PDB entry 5R0I | X-ray diffraction, 1.86 A resolution | chains A and B

[Chain A]
Protein: Pre-mRNA-splicing factor 8
Organism: Saccharomyces cerevisiae (strain ATCC 204508 / S288c)
Notes: fragment: yPrp8 RNaseH
Reference sequence: P33334 (PRP8_YEAST); residue numbers follow UniProt; this construct covers 1836-2090
Sequence (258 residues; numbered 1833 to 2090; the number before each row is that of its first residue):
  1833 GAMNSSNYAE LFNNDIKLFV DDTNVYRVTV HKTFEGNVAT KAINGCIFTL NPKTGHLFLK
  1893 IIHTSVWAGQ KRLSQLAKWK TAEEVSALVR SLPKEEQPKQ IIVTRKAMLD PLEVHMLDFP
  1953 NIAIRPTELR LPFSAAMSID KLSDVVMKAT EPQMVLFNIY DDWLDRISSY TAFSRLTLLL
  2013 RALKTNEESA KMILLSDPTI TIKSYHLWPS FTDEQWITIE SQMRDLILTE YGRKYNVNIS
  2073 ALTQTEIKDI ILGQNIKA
Not modelled in the structure: 2070-2090
Sequence notes: expression tag (1833-1835)
Swiss-Prot annotation at these positions:
  - mutagenesis: Asp1853 (D1853A: Alters protein folding. Severely impaired growth. Strongly reduced growth at 35 degrees Celsius; when associated with A-1854; D1853N: Reduced growth at 30 degrees Celsius ...), Asp1854 (D1854A: Reduced growth at 30 degrees Celsius. Strongly reduced growth at 16 degrees Celsius. Strongly reduced growth at 35 degrees Celsius; when associated with A-1853 ...), Thr1855 (T1855A: Reduced growth at 30 degrees Celsius. Strongly reduced growth at 16 degrees Celsius), Thr1936 (T1936A: Reduced growth at 30 degrees Celsius. Strongly reduced growth at 16 degrees Celsius), Arg1937 (R1937K: Severely impaired growth. Reduced growth at 30 degrees Celsius. Strongly reduced growth at 16 degrees Celsius)
Residues lining bound ligands: 6-azanyl-3-methyl-1,3-benzoxazol-2-one (SYV): His1888, Leu1889, Phe1890, Leu1988, Phe1989, Asn1990

[Chain B]
Protein: A1 cistron-splicing factor AAR2
Organism: Saccharomyces cerevisiae (strain ATCC 204508 / S288c)
Notes: fragment: GAMA - Aar2(1-152) - SSSSS - Aar2(171-317); engineered mutation(s): L153_D170delinsSSSSS
Reference sequence: P32357 (AAR2_YEAST); aligned to UniProt positions 1-317 over residues 1-317
Sequence (308 residues; each row starts with the number of its first residue; note: 13 numbers in that range are skipped by the numbering (no residue carries them; nothing is unmodelled there); numbers below 1 keep their minus sign (Gly-3 is residue -3)):
    -3 GAMAMNTVPF TSAPIEVTIG IDQYSFNVKE NQPFHGIKDI PIGHVHVIHF QHADNSSMRY
    57 GYWFDCRMGN FYIQYDPKDG LYKMMEERDG AKFENIVHNF KERQMMVSYP KIDEDDTWYN
   117 LTEFVQMDKI RKIVRKDENQ FSYVDSSMTT VQENEL
   166 SSSSSDPAHS LNYTVINFKS REAIRPGHEM EDFLDKSYYL NTVMLQGIFK NSSNYFGELQ
   226 FAFLNAMFFG NYGSSLQWHA MIELICSSAT VPKHMLDKLD EILYYQIKTL PEQYSDILLN
   286 ERVWNICLYS SFQKNSLHNT EKIMENKYPE LL
Not modelled in the structure: -3 to 0, 166-169
Sequence notes: expression tag (-3 to 0); conflict Ser166 (Leu153 in P32357), Ser167 (Lys154 in P32357), Ser170 (Leu157 in P32357)
Swiss-Prot annotation at these positions:
  - region: Leu261 to Ile282 (Leucine-zipper)
  - modified residue: Ser253 (Phosphoserine), Thr274 (Phosphothreonine)

[Interface between chain A and chain B]
Contacting residue pairs (15; chain A residue first):
  Gln1907(A) - Met195(B)
  Gln1907(A) - Leu199(B)
  Leu1908(A) - Met195(B)  hydrophobic
  Trp1911(A) - Met195(B)  hydrophobic
  Trp1911(A) - Phe198(B)  hydrophobic
  Asp1942(A) - Lys184(B)  salt bridge
  Glu1945(A) - Lys184(B)  salt bridge
  Val1946(A) - Ile189(B)  hydrophobic
  Val1946(A) - Glu194(B)
  Val1946(A) - Phe198(B)  hydrophobic
  His1947(A) - Glu194(B)
  Leu1949(A) - Lys184(B)
  Leu1949(A) - Ser185(B)
  Leu1949(A) - Arg186(B)
  Asp1950(A) - Arg186(B)  salt bridge

[In short]
Chain A and chain B form an interface of 9 and 8 residues respectively; the contacts include 3 salt bridges.
Polar pairs include Asp1942(A)-Lys184(B), Glu1945(A)-Lys184(B) and Asp1950(A)-Arg186(B). Ligands of chain A:
6-azanyl-3-methyl-1,3-benzoxazol-2-one. Curated annotation (UniProt) lists 5 mutagenesis sites on chain A.
Chain A is Pre-mRNA-splicing factor 8 and chain B is A1 cistron-splicing factor AAR2, both from Saccharomyces
cerevisiae (strain ATCC 204508 / S288c); the structure, PanDDA analysis group deposition -- Aar2/RNaseH in
complex with fragment F2X-Entry E12, DMSO-free, was determined by X-ray diffraction (same publication as 5QY1,
5QY2, 5QY3, 5QY4, 5QY5, 5QY6 and 128 further entries).
